PDB entry 4YKL | X-ray diffraction, 2.25 A resolution | chains B and A

[Chain B]
Molecule: Aprataxin-like protein
Source organism: Schizosaccharomyces pombe (strain 972 / ATCC 24843)
Notes: EC 3.-.-.-
UniProtKB: O74859 (APTX_SCHPO); numbering as in UniProt (aligned over 33-232)
Sequence (200 residues; numbered 33 to 232; the number before each row is that of its first residue):
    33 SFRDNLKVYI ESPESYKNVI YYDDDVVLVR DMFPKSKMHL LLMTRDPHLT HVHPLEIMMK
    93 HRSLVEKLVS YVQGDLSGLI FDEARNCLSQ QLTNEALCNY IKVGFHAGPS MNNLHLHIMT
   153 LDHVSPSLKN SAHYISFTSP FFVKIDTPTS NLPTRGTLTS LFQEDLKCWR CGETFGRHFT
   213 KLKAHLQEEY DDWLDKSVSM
Unresolved in the structure: 188-190, 231-232
Metal / ion sites: Zn2+: Cys200, Cys203, His217, Glu221
Residues lining bound ligands: guanosine (GMP): Asn37, Leu38, Tyr41, Val61, Arg62, Asp63, Met64, Phe65, Lys67, His71, Leu73, His138, Ser142, Met143, His147, His149, Phe169
Curated features (UniProtKB/Swiss-Prot):
  - region (Interaction with DNA): Asp63 to Lys67, His138 to His149, Lys161 to His165, Arg209 to Thr212
  - active site: His147 (Nucleophile)
  - binding site (Zn(2+)): Cys200, Cys203, His217, Glu221
  - site: Tyr41 (Interaction with DNA)
  - mutagenesis: Phe34 (F34A: Decreased affinity for DNA), Tyr41 (Y41A: Mildly decreased DNAppG decapping activity), Asp63 (D63A: Strongly decreased DNAppG decapping activity), Phe65 (F65A: Nearly abolishes enzyme activity), Lys67 (K67E: Loss of enzyme activity. Strongly reduced affinity for DNA), Cys130 (C130A: Decreased affinity for DNA), His138 (H138A: Decreased enzyme activity. Mildly decreases affinity for DNA), Ser142 (S142A/E: Nearly abolishes enzyme activity. Mildly decreases affinity for DNA), His147 (H147A: Loss of enzyme activity; H147N: Loss of enzyme activity), His149 (H149A: Nearly abolishes enzyme activity), Lys161 (K161A: Strongly decreases abolishes enzyme activity. Decreased affinity for DNA; K161E: Nearly abolishes enzyme activity. Strongly reduced affinity for DNA), His165 (H165A: Slightly decreased enzyme activity; H165E: Nearly abolishes enzyme activity. Strongly reduced affinity for DNA), 1 further mutagenesis entry in UniProt
What the authors report for this chain:
  - binding site for the 10-nt DNA strand (chain A): Phe34, Phe65, Lys67, Lys161, His165, Arg209, Phe211, Thr212
  - catalytic residues: His147, His149 (citing earlier work)
  - mutagenesis - H147A: abolished catalytic activity
  - mutagenesis - Y41A, H149A: decreased catalytic activity
  - mutagenesis - D63A: decreased catalytic activity on DNAppG

[Chain A]
Molecule: 10-nt DNA strand
Sequence (10 nucleotides; each row starts with the number of its first residue):
     1 GAATCATAAC

[Chain B / chain A interface]
Contacting residue pairs - 7 pairs, chain B then chain A:
  Phe34(B) with DG1(A), stacking on the base
  Phe65(B) with DA2(A), phosphate contact; DA3(A), phosphate contact
  Lys67(B) with DA2(A), salt bridge to the phosphate
  Ser142(B) with DG1(A), sugar contact
  Lys161(B) with DA3(A), salt bridge to the phosphate
  His165(B) with DA2(A), salt bridge to the phosphate
Also at the interface, not in a pair above, chain B (7 interface residues in all): Met143

[Summary]
7 residues of chain B face 3 of chain A across their interface, with 3 salt bridges and 1 aromatic stacking
contact. Among the polar pairs are Lys67(B)-DA2(A), Lys161(B)-DA3(A) and His165(B)-DA2(A). From the paper:
catalytic residues His147(B) and His149(B); Y41A and H149A of chain B reduce catalytic activity; 4
substitutions were tested in all.
Here chain B is Aprataxin-like protein (Schizosaccharomyces pombe (strain 972 / ATCC 24843)) and chain A is a
10-nt DNA strand. Entry 4YKL (Hnt3 in complex with DNA and guanosine) was determined by X-ray diffraction,
deposited together with 4XBA.
